8YO4 - chains A and D of the 6 polymer chains in the assembly; structure by electron microscopy, 3.20 A resolution.

== Chain A ==
Molecule: DNA topoisomerase medium subunit
Organism: Escherichia phage T4
Notes: EC 5.6.2.2
UniProtKB: P07065 (TOP5_BPT4); residue numbers follow UniProt; this construct covers 1-442
Amino-acid sequence (452 residues; row label = number of the first residue in the row):
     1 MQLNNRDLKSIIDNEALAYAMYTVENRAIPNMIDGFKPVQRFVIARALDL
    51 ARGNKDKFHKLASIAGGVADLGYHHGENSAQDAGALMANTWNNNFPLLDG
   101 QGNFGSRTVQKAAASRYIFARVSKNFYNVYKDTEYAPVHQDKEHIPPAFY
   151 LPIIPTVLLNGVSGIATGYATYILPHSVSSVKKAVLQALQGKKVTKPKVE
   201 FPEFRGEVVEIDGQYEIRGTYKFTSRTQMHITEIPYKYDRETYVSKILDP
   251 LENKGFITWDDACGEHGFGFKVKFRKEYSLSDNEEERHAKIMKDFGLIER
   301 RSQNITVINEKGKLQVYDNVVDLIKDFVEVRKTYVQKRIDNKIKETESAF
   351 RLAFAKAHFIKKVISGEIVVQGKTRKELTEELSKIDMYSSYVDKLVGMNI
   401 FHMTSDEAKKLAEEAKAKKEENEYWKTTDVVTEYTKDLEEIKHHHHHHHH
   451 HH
Not modelled in the structure: 443-452
Construct notes: expression tag (443-452)
Swiss-Prot annotation at these positions:
  - active site: Tyr117 (O-(5'-phospho-DNA)-tyrosine intermediate)

== Chain D ==
Molecule: phage T4 topoisomerase II gp39-gp60 subunit
Organism: Escherichia phage T4
Amino-acid sequence (682 residues; numbered 1 to 682; the number before each row is that of its first residue):
     1 MIKNEIKILSDIEHIKKRSGMYIGSSANETHERFMFGKWESVQYVPGLVK
    51 LIDEIIDNSVDEGIRTKFKFANKINVTIKNNQVTVEDNGRGIPQAMVKTP
   101 TGEEIPGPVAAWTIPKAGGNFGDDKERVTGGMNGVGSSLTNIFSVMFVGE
   151 TGDGQNNIVVRCSNGMENKSWEDIPGKWKGTRVTFIPDFMSFETNELSQV
   201 YLDITLDRLQTLAVVYPDIQFTFNGKKVQGNFKKYARQYDEHAIVQEQEN
   251 CSIAVGRSPDGFRQLTYVNNIHTKNGGHHIDCAMDDICEDLIPQIKRKFK
   301 IDVTKARVKECLTIVMFVRDMKNMRLIRQTKERLTSPFGEIRSHIQLDAK
   351 KISRDILNNEAILMPIIEAALARKLAAEKAAETKAAKKASKAKVHKHIKA
   401 NLCGKDADTTLFLTEGDSAIGYLIDVRDKELHGGYPLRGKVLNSWGMSYA
   451 DMLKNKELFDICAITGLVLGEKAFEEKEDGEWFTFELNGDTIIVNENDEV
   501 QINGKWITVGELRKNLMKFVKIDSSSVDMKKYKLQNNVRRSIKSSSMNYA
   551 NVAIMTDADHDGLGSIYPSLLGFFSNWPELFEQGRIRFVKTPVIIAQVGK
   601 KQEWFYTVAEYESAKDALPKHSIRYIKGLGSLEKSEYREMIQNPVYDVVK
   651 LPENWKELFEMLMGDNADLRKEWMSQHHHHHH
Not modelled in the structure: 1-392, 677-682
Metal / ion sites: Mg2+ site 1 near Glu415 (its only coordinating residue here); Mg2+ site 2 near Asp557 (its only coordinating residue here)

== How chain A and chain D interact ==
Contacting residue pairs (33):
  Gln101(A) - Arg624(D)
  Gly102(A) - Tyr422(D)
  Gly102(A) - Gly630(D)
  Gly102(A) - Ser631(D)
  Gly102(A) - Leu632(D)
  Asn103(A) - Ser418(D)
  Asn103(A) - Tyr422(D)
  Asn103(A) - Gly630(D)  hydrogen bond (backbone-backbone)
  Asn103(A) - Leu632(D)
  Ser106(A) - Asp425(D)  hydrogen bond
  Ser106(A) - Lys634(D)
  Thr108(A) - Asp425(D)  hydrogen bond
  Val109(A) - Gly421(D)
  Ala113(A) - Ser418(D)
  Ala113(A) - Gly630(D)
  Ala114(A) - Ser418(D)
  Arg116(A) - Lys627(D)
  Tyr117(A) - Ser418(D)
  Tyr117(A) - Gly628(D)
  Tyr117(A) - Gly630(D)
  Tyr117(A) - Ser631(D)  hydrogen bond (backbone-side chain)
  Phe119(A) - Ser631(D)
  Arg240(A) - Ile424(D)
  Asp260(A) - Asn401(D)
  Asp261(A) - Asn401(D)  hydrogen bond (backbone-side chain)
  Asp261(A) - Lys429(D)
  Cys263(A) - Ile424(D)
  Cys263(A) - Lys429(D)
  Gly264(A) - Asp425(D)
  Gly264(A) - Lys429(D)
  Glu265(A) - Asp425(D)
  Glu265(A) - Lys634(D)
  Glu265(A) - Arg638(D)  salt bridge
Other interface residues (no listed pair), chain A (23 interface residues in all): Lys60, Phe104, Gly105, Ile118, Asp249, Ala262
Other interface residues (no listed pair), chain D (19 interface residues in all): Lys393, Ile398, Val426, Glu633

== Summary ==
The interface between chain A and chain D involves 23 residues on one side and 19 on the other, with 5
hydrogen bonds and 1 salt bridge. Polar pairs include Glu265(A)-Arg638(D), Ser106(A)-Asp425(D) and
Thr108(A)-Asp425(D). From UniProt: active-site residue Tyr117(A) on chain A.
Chain A is DNA topoisomerase medium subunit and chain D is phage T4 topoisomerase II gp39-gp60 subunit, both
from Escherichia phage T4; the structure, structure of phage T4 topoisomerase II central domain bound with
DNA, was determined by electron microscopy, deposited together with 8YLU, 8YO3, 8YO5, 8YO7, 8YOD and 8YON.
